PDB entry 3NUX | X-ray diffraction, 2.70 A resolution | chain A

== Chain A ==
Name: Cell division protein kinase 6
From: Homo sapiens
Notes: EC 2.7.11.22
UniProt: Q00534 (CDK6_HUMAN); residue numbers follow UniProt; this construct covers 1-301
Amino-acid sequence (307 residues; row label = number of the first residue in the row):
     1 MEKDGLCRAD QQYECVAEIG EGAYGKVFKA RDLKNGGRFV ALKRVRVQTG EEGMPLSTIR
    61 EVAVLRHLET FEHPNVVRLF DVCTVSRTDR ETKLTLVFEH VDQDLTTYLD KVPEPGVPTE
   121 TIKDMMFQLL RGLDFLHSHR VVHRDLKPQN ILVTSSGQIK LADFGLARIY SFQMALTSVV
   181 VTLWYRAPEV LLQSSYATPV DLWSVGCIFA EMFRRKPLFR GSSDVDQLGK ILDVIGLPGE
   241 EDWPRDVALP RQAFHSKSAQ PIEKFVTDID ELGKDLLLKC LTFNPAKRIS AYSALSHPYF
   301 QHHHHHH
Unresolved in the structure: 1-9, 24, 47-54, 85-92, 168-180, 256, 302-307
Construct notes: expression tag (302-307)
Swiss-Prot annotation at these positions:
  - active site: D145 (Proton acceptor)
  - binding site (ATP): I19 to V27, K43
  - modified residue: M1 (N-acetylmethionine), Y13 (Phosphotyrosine), Y24 (Phosphotyrosine), T49 (Phosphothreonine), T70 (Phosphothreonine), T177 (Phosphothreonine), K264 (N6-acetyllysine)
  - natural variant: A197 (A197T: In MCPH12), P199 (P199L: In a metastatic melanoma sample)

== In short ==
From UniProt: active-site residue D145 and 10 ATP-binding residues.
Chain A is Cell division protein kinase 6 (Homo sapiens); the structure, CDK6 (monomeric) in complex with
inhibitor, was determined by X-ray diffraction (same publication as 3NUP).
